PDB entry 9C2H | electron microscopy, 3.70 A resolution | chains E and F of the 10 polymer chains in the assembly

# Chain E
Protein: Antibody Fab NP1-E9 Heavy Chain (variable region)
From: Mus sp
Notes: antibody fragment or engineered binder
Chain sequence (115 residues; row label = number of the first residue in the row):
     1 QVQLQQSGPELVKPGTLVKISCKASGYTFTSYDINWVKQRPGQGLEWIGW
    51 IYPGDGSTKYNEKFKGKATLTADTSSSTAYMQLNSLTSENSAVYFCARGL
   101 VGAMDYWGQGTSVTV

# Chain F
Protein: Antibody Fab NP1-E9 Light Chain (variable region)
From: Mus sp
Notes: antibody fragment or engineered binder
Chain sequence (107 residues; each row starts with the number of its first residue):
     1 DIVMTQSQKFMSTSVGDRVSVTCKASQNVLNNVAWYQQKPGQSPKALIYS
    51 ASYRYSGVPDRFTGSGSGTDFTLTISNVQSEDLAEYFCQQYNSYPLTFGD
   101 GTKLELK

# Chain E / chain F interface
Residue-residue contacts (22):
  Val37(E) with Phe98(F), hydrophobic
  Gln39(E) with Gln38(F)
  Gly44(E) with Asp100(F)
  Leu45(E) with Phe98(F), hydrophobic
  Glu46(E) with Phe98(F)
  Trp47(E) with Leu96(F); Phe98(F)
  Trp50(E) with Tyr94(F), hydrogen bond
  Val101(E) with Tyr94(F), hydrogen bond (backbone-side chain)
  Gly102(E) with Tyr91(F)
  Ala103(E) with Tyr36(F); Tyr91(F)
  Met104(E) with Tyr36(F), hydrogen bond (backbone-side chain); Ala46(F); Tyr55(F); Tyr91(F); Phe98(F), hydrophobic
  Asp105(E) with Ala46(F); Tyr55(F), hydrogen bond
  Trp107(E) with Pro44(F)
  Gly108(E) with Ser43(F), hydrogen bond (backbone-side chain)
  Gln109(E) with Ser43(F)
Other interface residues (no listed pair), chain E (19 interface residues in all): Lys59, Asn61, Phe95, Gly110
Other interface residues (no listed pair), chain F (16 interface residues in all): Lys45, Phe87, Gln89, Pro95, Gly99

# Summary
19 residues of chain E face 16 of chain F across their interface, with 5 hydrogen bonds. Among the polar pairs
are Trp50(E)-Tyr94(F), Val101(E)-Tyr94(F) and Met104(E)-Tyr36(F).
Chain E is Antibody Fab NP1-E9 Heavy Chain (variable region) and chain F is Antibody Fab NP1-E9 Light Chain
(variable region), both from Mus sp; the structure, SARS-CoV-2 Nucleocapsid Dimerization Domain bound to
Fab-NP1E9 and Fab-NP3B4, was determined by electron microscopy.
